7R5I - chains B and C of the 4 polymer chains in the assembly; structure by X-ray diffraction, 1.08 A resolution.

== Chain B (and C) ==
Protein: Exosporium protein
Source organism: Bacillus cereus
Notes: chain C of this document is another copy of the same molecule, construct and numbering; everything in this record applies to it too
UniProt: Q7WTL3 (Q7WTL3_BACCE); residues 16-169 here correspond to UniProt positions 14-167 (UniProt number = residue number - 2)
Sequence (177 residues; row label = number of the first residue in the row):
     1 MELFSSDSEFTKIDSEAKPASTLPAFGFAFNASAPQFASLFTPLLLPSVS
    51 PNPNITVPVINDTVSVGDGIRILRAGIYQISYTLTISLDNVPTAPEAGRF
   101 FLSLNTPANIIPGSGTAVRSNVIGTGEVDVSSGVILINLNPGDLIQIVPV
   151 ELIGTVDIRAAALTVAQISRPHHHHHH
Not modelled in the structure: 1-21, 90-94, 120-125, 176-177 (chain C: 1-21, 121-124, 174-177)
Construct notes: initiating methionine (1); expression tag (2-15, 170-177)
Ion coordination: Ca2+: Ser131, Ser132 (shared with 2 residues of chain A; Ser131(C), Ser132(C) of chain C)

== Chain B / chain C interface ==
Contacting residue pairs - 51 pairs, chain B then chain C:
  Ile77(B) - Phe26(C)  hydrophobic
  Gln79(B) - Gln79(C)
  Arg99(B) - Thr85(C)
  Arg99(B) - Glu127(C)  salt bridge
  Arg99(B) - Asp129(C)  salt bridge
  Leu104(B) - Asn52(C)
  Leu104(B) - Pro53(C)
  Asn105(B) - Asn54(C)
  Asn109(B) - Pro53(C)
  Asn109(B) - Asn54(C)  hydrogen bond
  Pro112(B) - Phe30(C)  hydrophobic
  Pro112(B) - Pro51(C)
  Gly113(B) - Thr83(C)
  Gly115(B) - Asp129(C)
  Thr116(B) - Asp129(C)  hydrogen bond (backbone-side chain)
  Ala117(B) - Glu127(C)
  Ala117(B) - Asp129(C)
  Arg119(B) - Thr125(C)
  Arg119(B) - Gly126(C)
  Arg119(B) - Glu127(C)  hydrogen bond (side chain-backbone)
  Arg119(B) - Val128(C)
  Ser131(B) - Ser131(C)  hydrogen bond (backbone-side chain)
  Ser132(B) - Ser131(C)  hydrogen bond (backbone-side chain)
  Gly133(B) - Thr83(C)
  Gly133(B) - Ser131(C)
  Val134(B) - Phe28(C)
  Val134(B) - Thr164(C)  hydrogen bond (backbone-side chain)
  Ile135(B) - Phe28(C)  hydrophobic
  Leu136(B) - Gly27(C)
  Leu136(B) - Phe28(C)
  Leu136(B) - Pro51(C)
  Leu136(B) - Val59(C)
  Leu136(B) - Thr164(C)
  Leu136(B) - Val165(C)
  Ile137(B) - Asn52(C)
  Asn138(B) - Asn52(C)  hydrogen bond (backbone-side chain)
  Asn138(B) - Ile55(C)  hydrogen bond (side chain-backbone)
  Asn138(B) - Val57(C)
  Asn138(B) - Val59(C)
  Asn140(B) - Ile55(C)
  Ile168(B) - Pro24(C)
  Ser169(B) - Leu23(C)
  Ser169(B) - Pro24(C)
  Ser169(B) - Phe26(C)
  Arg170(B) - Leu23(C)
  Pro171(B) - Leu23(C)
  His172(B) - Leu23(C)
  His172(B) - Phe26(C)
  His172(B) - Pro58(C)  hydrogen bond (side chain-backbone)
  His172(B) - Ile60(C)  hydrogen bond (side chain-backbone)
  His174(B) - Val57(C)
Other interface residues (no listed pair), chain B (30 interface residues in all): Ile110, Ile111, Leu139
Other interface residues (no listed pair), chain C (32 interface residues in all): Ala32, Asn61, Ser81, Val134, Ala162, Ala166

== In short ==
The interface between chain B and chain C involves 30 residues on one side and 32 on the other, with 10
hydrogen bonds and 2 salt bridges. Polar contacts include Arg99(B)-Glu127(C), Arg99(B)-Asp129(C) and
Asn109(B)-Asn54(C). Ser131(B) and Ser132(B) coordinate Ca2+.
Both chains are Exosporium protein (Bacillus cereus). Entry 7R5I (High resolution Crystal structure of ExsFA,
a Bacillus cereus spore exosporium protein) was determined by X-ray diffraction.
